Entry 6TJ1 (X-ray diffraction, 2.40 A resolution); this record covers chains A and B of the 4 polymer chains in the assembly.

== Chain A (and B) ==
Molecule: De novo designed WSHC6
Organism: synthetic construct
Notes: chain B of this document is another copy of the same molecule, construct and numbering; everything in this record applies to it too
Sequence (93 residues; row label = number of the first residue in the row; numbers below 1 keep their minus sign (Met-20 is residue -20)):
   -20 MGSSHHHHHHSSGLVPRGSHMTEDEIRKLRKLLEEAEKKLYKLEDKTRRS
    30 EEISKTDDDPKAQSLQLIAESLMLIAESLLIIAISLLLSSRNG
Disordered / not traced: -20 to -5, 34-36, 70-72 (chain B: -20 to -5, 36, 69-72)

== How chain A and chain B interact ==
Pairs across the interface (45; chain A residue first):
  Gly-3(A) - Ser68(B)
  Leu8(A) - Ile63(B)  hydrophobic
  Leu11(A) - Tyr20(B)
  Leu11(A) - Ile60(B)  hydrophobic
  Leu12(A) - Ile60(B)  hydrophobic
  Ala15(A) - Leu53(B)
  Ala15(A) - Glu56(B)
  Lys18(A) - Glu23(B)  salt bridge
  Lys18(A) - Leu53(B)
  Lys18(A) - Glu56(B)  salt bridge
  Leu19(A) - Leu53(B)  hydrophobic
  Leu22(A) - Leu46(B)  hydrophobic
  Leu22(A) - Glu49(B)
  Leu22(A) - Ser50(B)
  Leu22(A) - Leu53(B)  hydrophobic
  Lys25(A) - Glu30(B)
  Lys25(A) - Leu46(B)
  Thr26(A) - Leu46(B)
  Ser29(A) - Gln42(B)  hydrogen bond
  Asp38(A) - Lys40(B)  salt bridge
  Ala41(A) - Lys40(B)
  Leu44(A) - Ser43(B)
  Gln45(A) - Ser43(B)
  Ile47(A) - Ile47(B)  hydrophobic
  Ala48(A) - Ile47(B)  hydrophobic
  Leu51(A) - Ile47(B)  hydrophobic
  Leu51(A) - Ser50(B)
  Leu51(A) - Leu51(B)  hydrophobic
  Leu51(A) - Ile54(B)
  Met52(A) - Ser50(B)
  Ile54(A) - Ile54(B)  hydrophobic
  Ala55(A) - Ile54(B)  hydrophobic
  Leu58(A) - Ile54(B)  hydrophobic
  Leu58(A) - Ser57(B)
  Leu58(A) - Leu58(B)  hydrophobic
  Leu58(A) - Ile61(B)
  Leu59(A) - Ser57(B)
  Ala62(A) - Ser57(B)
  Ala62(A) - Ile61(B)  hydrophobic
  Leu65(A) - Ile61(B)  hydrophobic
  Leu65(A) - Ser64(B)
  Leu65(A) - Leu65(B)  hydrophobic
  Leu66(A) - Ser64(B)
  Ser69(A) - Leu67(B)  hydrogen bond (side chain-backbone)
  Ser69(A) - Ser68(B)  hydrogen bond
Also at the interface, not in a pair above, chain A (30 interface residues in all): Ser-2, His-1, Ile61
Also at the interface, not in a pair above, chain B (25 interface residues in all): Pro39, Leu44

== Overview ==
30 residues of chain A face 25 of chain B across their interface; the contacts include 3 hydrogen bonds and 3
salt bridges. Polar contacts include Lys18(A)-Glu23(B), Lys18(A)-Glu56(B) and Asp38(A)-Lys40(B).
Chain A and chain B are both De novo designed WSHC6 (synthetic construct); the structure, Crystal structure of
a de novo designed hexameric helical-bundle protein, was determined by X-ray diffraction together with 6M6Z,
6TMS and 6O35 from the same study.
